PDB entry 8EDI | X-ray diffraction, 2.11 A resolution | chains A and B

[Chain A (and B)]
Protein: Netrin receptor unc-5
From: Caenorhabditis elegans
Notes: chain B of this document is another copy of the same molecule, construct and numbering; everything in this record applies to it too
Reference sequence: Q26261 (UNC5_CAEEL); residues 1-200 here correspond to UniProt positions 29-228 (UniProt number = residue number + 28)
Sequence (210 residues; row label = number of the first residue in the row; numbers below 1 keep their minus sign (Ala-3 is residue -3)):
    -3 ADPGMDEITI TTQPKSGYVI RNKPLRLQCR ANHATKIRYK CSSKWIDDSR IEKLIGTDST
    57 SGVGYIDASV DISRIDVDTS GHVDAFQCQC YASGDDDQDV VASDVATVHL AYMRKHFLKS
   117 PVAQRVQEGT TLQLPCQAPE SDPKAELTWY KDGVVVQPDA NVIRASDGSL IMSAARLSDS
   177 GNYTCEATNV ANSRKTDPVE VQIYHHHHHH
Not modelled in the structure: -3 to 1, 202-206
Disulfides: Cys25-Cys86, Cys37-Cys84, Cys132-Cys181
Glycans and other covalent adducts: N-acetylglucosamine (NAG) linked to Asn178
Construct notes: expression tag (-3 to 0, 201-206)
UniProt features mapped onto this chain:
  - glycosylation: Asn178 (N-linked (GlcNAc...) asparagine)
What the authors report for this chain:
  - binding site for n,O6-disulfo-glucosamine: Arg17, Asn18, Lys111, Asn188, Arg190, Lys191
  - mutagenesis - N18K, N188K (Kd 16.4 nM): increased binding to UNC- 6DeltaC
  - mutagenesis - N18K, N18K/N188K (16- fold), N188K: increased binding to heparin
  - mutagenesis - R17E/R70E (>20- fold), N18E, N188E: decreased binding to heparin
  - mutagenesis - N18E, N188E: decreased binding to UNC- 6
  - mutagenesis - R17E/R70E: decreased binding to UNC- 6DeltaC
  - post-translational modification sites: Asn178
  - mutagenesis - T127A/Q129A, I159A/S162A/D163A, I167A/S169A: decreased binding to UNC- 6DeltaC in the presence of heparin

[Interface between chain A and chain B]
Residue-residue contacts (25):
  Arg17(A) - Asn18(B)  hydrogen bond (side chain-backbone)
  Arg17(A) - Lys19(B)
  Asn18(A) - Arg17(B)  hydrogen bond (backbone-side chain)
  Lys19(A) - Arg17(B)
  Ile47(A) - Gly149(B)
  Glu48(A) - Tyr146(B)  hydrogen bond
  Glu48(A) - Gly149(B)
  Glu48(A) - Glu182(B)
  Glu48(A) - Lys191(B)  salt bridge
  Lys49(A) - Asp148(B)  hydrogen bond (side chain-backbone)
  Lys49(A) - Gly149(B)  hydrogen bond (backbone-backbone)
  Lys49(A) - Val150(B)
  Lys49(A) - Val151(B)  hydrogen bond (backbone-backbone)
  Leu50(A) - Gln153(B)
  Ile51(A) - Val150(B)  hydrophobic
  Tyr146(A) - Glu48(B)  hydrogen bond
  Asp148(A) - Lys49(B)  hydrogen bond (backbone-side chain)
  Gly149(A) - Ile47(B)
  Gly149(A) - Glu48(B)
  Gly149(A) - Lys49(B)  hydrogen bond (backbone-backbone)
  Val150(A) - Lys49(B)
  Val151(A) - Lys49(B)  hydrogen bond (backbone-backbone)
  Gln153(A) - Leu50(B)
  Glu182(A) - Glu48(B)
  Lys191(A) - Glu48(B)  salt bridge
Also at the interface, not in a pair above, chain B (16 interface residues in all): Ile51

[Overview]
Chain A and chain B each contribute 16 residues to their interface; the contacts include 10 hydrogen bonds and
2 salt bridges. Polar pairs include Glu48(A)-Lys191(B), Arg17(A)-Asn18(B) and Glu48(A)-Tyr146(B). The paper
reports a binding site for n,O6-disulfo-glucosamine at Arg17(A), Asn18(A) and Lys111(A) among others; N18K,
N18K/N188K and N188K of chain A increase binding to heparin; 9 substitutions were tested in all.
Chain A and chain B are both Netrin receptor unc-5 (Caenorhabditis elegans); the structure, Structure of C.
elegans UNC-5 IG 1+2 Domains bound to Heparin dp4, was determined by X-ray diffraction together with 8EDC and
8EDK from the same study.
